6W9I - chain A; structure by X-ray diffraction, 1.61 A resolution.

[Chain A]
Molecule: Nuclear receptor ROR-gamma, Steroid receptor coactivator 1 fusion
Organism: Homo sapiens
Notes: EC 2.3.1.48
UniProt: chimeric construct of P51449, Q15788: residues 265-508 from P51449 (RORG_HUMAN) positions 265-508 (same numbers); residues 515-528 from Q15788 positions 683-696 (UniProt number = residue number + 168)
Chain sequence (285 residues; row label = number of the first residue in the row):
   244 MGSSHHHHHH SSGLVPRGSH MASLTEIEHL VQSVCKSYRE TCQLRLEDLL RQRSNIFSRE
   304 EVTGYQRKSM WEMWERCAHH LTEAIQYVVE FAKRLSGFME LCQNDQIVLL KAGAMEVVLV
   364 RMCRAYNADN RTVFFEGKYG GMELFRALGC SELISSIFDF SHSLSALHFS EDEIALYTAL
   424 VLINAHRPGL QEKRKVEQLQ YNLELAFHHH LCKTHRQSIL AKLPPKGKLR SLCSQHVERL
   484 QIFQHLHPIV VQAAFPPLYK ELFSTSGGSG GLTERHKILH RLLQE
Unresolved in the structure: 244-263, 508-519
Differences from the reference sequence: initiating methionine (244); expression tag (245-264); linker (509-514)
Ligand contacts: Z7D (1-(benzyloxy)-4-{1-[(4-fluorophenyl)sulfonyl]cyclopentyl}benzene): Trp317, Cys320, His323, Leu324, Ala327, Met358, Val361, Leu362, Met365, Val376, Phe377, Phe378, Phe388, Leu391, Cys393, Leu396, Ile397, Ile400, Phe401, His479, Tyr502
Swiss-Prot annotation at these positions:
  - motif: Leu501 to Phe506 (AF-2), Leu522 to Leu526 (LXXLL motif 4)

[In short]
Ligands of chain A: compound Z7D.
Chain A is Nuclear receptor ROR-gamma, Steroid receptor coactivator 1 fusion (Homo sapiens); the structure,
Substituted benzyloxytricyclic compounds as retinoic acid-related orphan receptor gamma T agonists, was
determined by X-ray diffraction together with 6XAE and 6W9H from the same study.
